4JNG - chains B and C of the 5 polymer chains in the assembly; structure by X-ray diffraction, 2.12 A resolution.

Chain B (and C):
Molecule: Nucleocapsid protein
Source organism: Schmallenberg virus
Notes: chain C of this document is another copy of the same molecule, construct and numbering; everything in this record applies to it too
Reference sequence: H2AM13 (H2AM13_SBV); numbering as in UniProt (aligned over 1-233)
Chain sequence (233 residues; row label = number of the first residue in the row):
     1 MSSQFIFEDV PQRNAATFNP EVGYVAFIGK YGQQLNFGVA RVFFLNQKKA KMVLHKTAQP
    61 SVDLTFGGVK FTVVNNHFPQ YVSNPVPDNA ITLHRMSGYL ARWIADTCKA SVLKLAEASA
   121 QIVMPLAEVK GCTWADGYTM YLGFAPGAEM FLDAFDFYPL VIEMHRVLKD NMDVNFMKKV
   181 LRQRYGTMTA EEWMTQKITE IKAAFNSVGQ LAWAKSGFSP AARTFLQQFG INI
Unresolved in the structure: 1-13, 216, 229-233 (chain C: 1-4, 216, 230-233)
UniProt features mapped onto this chain:
  - binding site (RNA): Gln12, Ala15, Ala16, Lys48, Lys51, His77, Arg95, Arg166, Lys178, Lys179, Arg182, Arg184
From the paper describing this entry:
  - binding site for the 42-nt RNA strand: Gln12, Ala15, Ala16, Phe18, Asn19, Lys48, Lys51, His77, Arg95, Leu126, Arg166, Phe176, Lys178, Lys179, Arg182, Arg184
  - self-association interface (contacts with another copy of this molecule): Val53

Interface between chain B and chain C:
Pairs across the interface - 18 pairs, chain B then chain C:
  Phe78(B) - Lys56(C)
  Pro79(B) - Met52(C)  hydrophobic
  Gln80(B) - Val53(C)
  Gln80(B) - Lys56(C)
  Leu160(B) - Arg223(C)
  Met164(B) - Arg223(C)
  Met164(B) - Gln227(C)
  Met164(B) - Gln228(C)
  Val167(B) - Gln228(C)
  Leu168(B) - Gln228(C)
  Leu181(B) - Arg223(C)
  Leu181(B) - Thr224(C)
  Trp193(B) - Arg223(C)
  Met194(B) - Pro220(C)  hydrophobic
  Met194(B) - Arg223(C)
  Ile201(B) - Arg223(C)
  Lys202(B) - Gln227(C)
  Phe205(B) - Gln227(C)
Other interface residues (no listed pair), chain B (15 interface residues in all): Glu191, Ile198
Other interface residues (no listed pair), chain C (11 interface residues in all): Lys49, Phe218, Leu226

Overview:
Chain B and chain C form an interface of 15 and 11 residues respectively. UniProt lists 12 RNA-binding
residues on chain B. The paper reports a binding site for the 42-nt RNA strand at Gln12(B), Ala15(B) and
Ala16(B) among others; a self-association interface involving Val53(B).
Both chains are Nucleocapsid protein (Schmallenberg virus). Entry 4JNG (Schmallenberg virus nucleoprotein-RNA
complex) was determined by X-ray diffraction.
